Entry 1QY7 (X-ray diffraction, 2.00 A resolution); this record covers chains A and B of the 3 polymer chains in the assembly.

[Chain A (and B)]
Molecule: Nitrogen regulatory protein P-II
Organism: Synechococcus elongatus
Notes: chain B of this document is another copy of the same molecule, construct and numbering; everything in this record applies to it too
UniProt: P0A3F4 (GLNB_SYNP7); residue numbers follow UniProt; this construct covers 1-112
Sequence (112 residues; numbered 1 to 112; the number before each row is that of its first residue):
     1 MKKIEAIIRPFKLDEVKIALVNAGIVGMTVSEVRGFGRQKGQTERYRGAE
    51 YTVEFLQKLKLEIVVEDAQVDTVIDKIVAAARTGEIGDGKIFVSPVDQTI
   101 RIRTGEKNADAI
Differences from the reference sequence: engineered mutation Ala-49 (Ser in P0A3F4)
Swiss-Prot annotation at these positions:
  - modified residue: Tyr-51 (O-UMP-tyrosine)
Bound ions: Ni2+: Met-1, Val-96, Asp-110
Reported in the primary citation:
  - Ni2+ coordination: Asp-110
  - binding site for sulfate ion: Gly-87, Lys-90, Arg-101, Arg-103

[Chain A / chain B interface]
Pairs across the interface - 43 pairs, chain A then chain B:
  Lys-3(A) / Glu-5(B)  salt bridge
  Lys-17(A) / Phe-36(B)
  Lys-17(A) / Phe-55(B)
  Val-21(A) / Phe-36(B)  hydrophobic
  Val-26(A) / Phe-36(B)
  Met-28(A) / Gly-35(B)
  Met-28(A) / Phe-36(B)  hydrophobic
  Thr-29(A) / Arg-34(B)
  Val-30(A) / Val-33(B)
  Val-30(A) / Arg-34(B)  hydrogen bond (backbone-backbone)
  Val-30(A) / Phe-55(B)  hydrophobic
  Ser-31(A) / Val-33(B)
  Glu-62(A) / Lys-60(B)  salt bridge
  Val-64(A) / Phe-92(B)  hydrophobic
  Pro-95(A) / Ser-94(B)
  Pro-95(A) / Pro-95(B)
  Val-96(A) / Val-93(B)
  Asp-97(A) / Lys-2(B)  salt bridge
  Asp-97(A) / Val-93(B)  hydrogen bond (backbone-backbone)
  Asp-97(A) / Pro-95(B)
  Gln-98(A) / Ile-91(B)
  Gln-98(A) / Phe-92(B)
  Gln-98(A) / Val-93(B)  hydrogen bond (backbone-backbone)
  Thr-99(A) / Ile-91(B)
  Thr-99(A) / Phe-92(B)
  Ile-100(A) / Lys-90(B)
  Ile-100(A) / Ile-91(B)  hydrogen bond (backbone-backbone)
  Arg-101(A) / Lys-90(B)
  Ile-102(A) / Ile-7(B)
  Ile-102(A) / Val-78(B)
  Ile-102(A) / Ala-81(B)
  Ile-102(A) / Arg-82(B)  hydrogen bond (backbone-side chain)
  Ile-102(A) / Asp-88(B)
  Ile-102(A) / Gly-89(B)  hydrogen bond (backbone-backbone)
  Ile-102(A) / Lys-90(B)
  Ile-102(A) / Ile-91(B)  hydrophobic
  Arg-103(A) / Arg-82(B)  hydrogen bond (backbone-side chain)
  Arg-103(A) / Gly-84(B)
  Arg-103(A) / Glu-85(B)
  Arg-103(A) / Ile-86(B)
  Arg-103(A) / Asp-88(B)
  Thr-104(A) / Arg-82(B)
  Gly-105(A) / Arg-82(B)
Other interface residues (no listed pair), chain A (24 interface residues in all): Leu-13, Glu-32, Leu-59
Other interface residues (no listed pair), chain B (26 interface residues in all): Ile-8, Glu-32, Ile-74

[Summary]
24 residues of chain A and 26 residues of chain B are in contact; the contacts include 7 hydrogen bonds and 3
salt bridges. Polar contacts include Lys-3(A)/Glu-5(B), Glu-62(A)/Lys-60(B) and Asp-97(A)/Lys-2(B). From the
paper: a binding site for sulfate ion at Gly-87(A), Lys-90(A) and Arg-101(A) among others; Ni2+ coordination
by Asp-110(A).
Both chains are Nitrogen regulatory protein P-II (Synechococcus elongatus). Entry 1QY7 (The structure of the
PII protein from the cyanobacteria Synechococcus sp. PCC 7942) was determined by X-ray diffraction (same
publication as 1UL3).
